Entry 7NXH (X-ray diffraction, 2.10 A resolution); this record covers chain A.

[Chain A]
Protein: 3C-like proteinase
Source organism: Severe acute respiratory syndrome coronavirus 2
Notes: EC 3.4.22.69
UniProt: P0DTC1 (R1A_SARS2); residues 1-306 here correspond to UniProt positions 3264-3569 (UniProt number = residue number + 3263)
Amino-acid sequence (306 residues; row label = number of the first residue in the row):
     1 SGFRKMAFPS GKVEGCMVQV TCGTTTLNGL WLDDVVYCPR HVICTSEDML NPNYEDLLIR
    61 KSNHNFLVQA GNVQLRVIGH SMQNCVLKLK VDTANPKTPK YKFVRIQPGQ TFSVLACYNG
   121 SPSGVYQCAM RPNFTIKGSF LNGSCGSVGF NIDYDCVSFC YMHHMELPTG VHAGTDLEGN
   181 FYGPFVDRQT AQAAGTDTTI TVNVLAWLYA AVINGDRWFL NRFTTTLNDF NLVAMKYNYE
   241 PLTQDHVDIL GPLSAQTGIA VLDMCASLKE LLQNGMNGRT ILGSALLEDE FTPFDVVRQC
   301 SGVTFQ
Reported in the primary citation:
  - catalytic residues: His-41, Cys-145 (citing earlier work)

[Overview]
From the paper: catalytic residues His-41 and Cys-145.
Chain A is 3C-like proteinase (Severe acute respiratory syndrome coronavirus 2); the structure, Structure of
SARS-CoV2 NSP5 (3C-like proteinase), was determined by X-ray diffraction, deposited together with 7NWX.
